8GIP - chains C and E of the 6 polymer chains in the assembly; structure by X-ray diffraction, 2.70 A resolution.

Chain C:
Protein: Cyclic GMP-AMP synthase
From: Mus musculus
Notes: EC 2.7.7.86; fragment: catalytic domain, residues 147-507
UniProt: Q8C6L5 (CGAS_MOUSE); residues 147-507 here = UniProt positions 147-507
Chain sequence (364 residues; row label = number of the first residue in the row):
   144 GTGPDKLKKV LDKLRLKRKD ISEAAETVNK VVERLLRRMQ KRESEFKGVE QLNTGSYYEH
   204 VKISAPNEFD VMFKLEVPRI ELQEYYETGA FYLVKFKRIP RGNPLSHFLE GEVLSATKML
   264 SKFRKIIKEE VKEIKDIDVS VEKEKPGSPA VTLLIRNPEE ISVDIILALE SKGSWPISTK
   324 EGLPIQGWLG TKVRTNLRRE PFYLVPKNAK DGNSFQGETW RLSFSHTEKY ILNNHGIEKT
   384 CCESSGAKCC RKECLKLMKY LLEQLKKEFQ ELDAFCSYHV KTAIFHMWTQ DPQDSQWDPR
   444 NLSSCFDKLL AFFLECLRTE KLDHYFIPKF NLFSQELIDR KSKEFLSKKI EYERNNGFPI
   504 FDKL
Unresolved in the structure: 144-147, 240-246, 252-255, 507
Sequence notes: expression tag (144-146)
Bound ions: Mg2+: Glu211, Asp213 (together with ATP); Mn2+: Glu211, Asp213, Asp307 (together with ATP); Zn2+: His378, Cys384, Cys385, Cys392
Small-molecule neighbours: ATP (adenosine-5'-triphosphate): Gly198, Ser199, Glu202, Lys205, Glu211, Asp213, Arg364, Ser368, Glu371, Lys402, Glu406, Ser420, Tyr421, Lys424, His467
Swiss-Prot annotation at these positions:
  - region: Lys372 to Lys395 (DNA-binding)
  - motif: Leu154 to Leu159 (Nuclear export signal), Asp281 to Ser291 (Nuclear localization signal)
  - binding site (GTP): Thr197, Asp307, Arg364 to Glu371
  - binding site (ATP): Ser199, Glu371, Lys402, Ser420 to Lys424
  - binding site (Mg(2+)): Glu211, Asp213, Asp307
  - binding site (2',3'-cGAMP): Asp213, Gly290, Asp307, Lys350, Arg364 to Ser366
  - binding site (Zn(2+)): His378, Cys384, Cys385, Cys392
  - site: Arg241 (Arginine-anchor), Asp307, Ile308 (Cleavage)
  - modified residue: Lys156 (N6-lactoyllysine), Glu176 (PolyADP-ribosyl glutamic acid), Ser199 (Phosphoserine), Tyr201 (Phosphotyrosine), Glu272 (5-glutamyl polyglutamate), Ser291 (Phosphoserine), Glu302 (5-glutamyl glutamate), Lys372 (N6-acetyllysine), Lys382 (N6-acetyllysine), Lys402 (N6-acetyllysine), Ser420 (Phosphoserine), Lys491 (N6-methyllysine)
  - lipidation (S-palmitoyl cysteine): Cys392, Cys393, Cys459
  - cross-link (Glycyl lysine isopeptide (Lys-Gly)): Lys217 (interchain with G-Cter in SUMO), Lys271 (interchain with G-Cter in ubiquitin), Lys335 (interchain with G-Cter in SUMO), Lys372 (interchain with G-Cter in SUMO), Lys382 (interchain with G-Cter in SUMO), Lys399 (interchain with G-Cter in ubiquitin), Lys402 (interchain with G-Cter in ubiquitin), Lys409 (interchain with G-Cter in ubiquitin), Lys410 (interchain with G-Cter in ubiquitin), Lys464 (interchain with G-Cter in SUMO)
  - mutagenesis: Lys156 (K156Q: Mimics lactylation; knockin mice show higher mortality following HSV-1 infection), Asn172 (N172K: Induces alteration of the DNA-binding surface and leads to decreased synthesis of cyclic GMP-AMP (cGAMP); when associated with L-180), Glu176 (E176A: Abolished poly-ADP-ribosylation by PARP1, stimulating interferon production in knockin mice), Arg180 (R180L: Induces alteration of the DNA-binding surface and leads to decreased synthesis of cyclic GMP-AMP (cGAMP); when associated with K-182), Gly198 (G198A: Abolishes stimulation of interferon production; when associated with A-199), Ser199 (S199A: Abolishes stimulation of interferon production; when associated with A-199), Tyr201 (Y201E: Phosphomimetic mutant; reduced translocation to the nucleus following treatment with etoposide), Glu211 to Asp213 (Abolished nucleotidyltransferase activity. Does not affect nuclear localization and tethering to chromatin), Glu211 (E211A: Abolishes ability to promote type-I interferon production), Asp213 (D213A: Abolishes ability to promote type-I interferon production), Lys217 (K217R: Reduced sumoylation), Arg222 (R222E: Impaired tethering to chromatin, leading to constitutive activation in the absence of DNA), 31 further mutagenesis entries in UniProt
What the authors report for this chain:
  - mutagenesis - E211Q/D213N: abolished catalytic activity
  - specificity-determining residues: His467 (proposed by the authors, not directly observed)
  - mutagenesis - R364A (33-fold), H467A: decreased catalytic activity on ATP/GTP
  - mutagenesis - H467A (2-fold): increased catalytic activity on GTP/GTP
  - specificity-determining residues: Ile309, Arg364
  - mutagenesis - R364A (10-fold): decreased catalytic activity on GTP/GTP
  - mutagenesis - R364A (4-fold): increased catalytic activity on ATP/ATP

Chain E:
Molecule: Palindromic DNA18
Sequence (18 nucleotides; numbered 1 to 18; the number before each row is that of its first residue):
     1 ATCTGTACAT GTACAGAT

Interface between chain C and chain E:
Pairs across the interface (6):
  Thr334(C) with DA13(E), phosphate contact
  Lys335(C) with DA13(E), phosphate contact; DC14(E), salt bridge to the phosphate
  Thr338(C) with DT12(E), sugar contact; DA13(E), hydrogen bond to the phosphate
  Arg342(C) with DG11(E), base contact
Interface residues without a listed pair, chain C (5 interface residues in all): Ser317

Overview:
Chain C and chain E form an interface of 5 and 4 residues respectively; the contacts include 1 hydrogen bond
and 1 salt bridge. Among the polar pairs are Thr338(C)-DA13(E) and Lys335(C)-DC14(E). Ligands of chain C: ATP.
From the paper: R364A and H467A of chain C reduce catalytic activity on ATP/GTP; specificity determinants
His467(C), Ile309(C) and Arg364(C).
Chain C is Cyclic GMP-AMP synthase (Mus musculus) and chain E is Palindromic DNA18; the structure, Structure
of Ternary Complex of mouse cGAS with dsDNA and Bound ATP: with 10mM Mg2+ and ..., was determined by X-ray
diffraction together with 7UUX, 7UXW, 7UYQ, 7UYZ, 7UZR, 7V0W and 14 further entries from the same study.
